5QBV - chain A; structure by X-ray diffraction, 1.80 A resolution.

[Chain A]
Name: Cathepsin S
From: Homo sapiens
Notes: EC 3.4.22.27
UniProtKB: P25774 (CATS_HUMAN); residues 0-217 here correspond to UniProt positions 114-331 (UniProt number = residue number + 114)
Amino-acid sequence (223 residues; row label = number of the first residue in the row; numbering starts at 0):
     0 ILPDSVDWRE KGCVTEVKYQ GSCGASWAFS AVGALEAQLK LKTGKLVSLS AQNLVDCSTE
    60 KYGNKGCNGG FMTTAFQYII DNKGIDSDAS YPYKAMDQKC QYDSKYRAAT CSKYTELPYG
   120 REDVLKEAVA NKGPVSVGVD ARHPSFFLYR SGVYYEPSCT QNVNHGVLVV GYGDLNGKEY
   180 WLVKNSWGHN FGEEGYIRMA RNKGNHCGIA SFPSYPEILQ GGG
Unresolved in the structure: 220-222
Cystine bridges: Cys22-Cys66, Cys56-Cys99, Cys158-Cys206
Differences from the reference sequence: engineered mutation Ser25 (Cys139 in P25774); expression tag (218-222)
Ligand contacts: N2D (N-[2-chloro-5-(1-{3-[4-(6-chloro-3-methyl-2-oxo-2,3-dihydro-1H-benzimidazol-1-yl)piperidin-1-yl]propyl}-6-oxo-1,6-dihydropyridazin-3-yl)benzyl]benzamide): Trp26, Lys60, Tyr61, Gly62, Asn63, Lys64, Asn67, Gly68, Gly69, Phe70, Met71, Thr72, Thr73, Gly137, Val162, Asn163, His164, Gly165, Phe211
Curated features (UniProtKB/Swiss-Prot):
  - active site: His164, Asn184

[In short]
Chain A binds compound N2D. UniProt lists active-site residues His164 and Asn184.
Chain A is Cathepsin S (Homo sapiens); the structure, Crystal structure of human Cathepsin-S with bound
ligand, was determined by X-ray diffraction (same publication as 5QBY).
